Entry 8ESQ (electron microscopy, 2.80 A resolution); this record covers chains 1 and O of the 58 polymer chains in the assembly.

[Chain 1]
Molecule: 3497-nt RNA strand
Source organism: Schizosaccharomyces pombe
Sequence (3497 nucleotides; each row starts with the number of its first residue):
     1 AUUUGACCUC AAAUCAGGUA GGACUACGCG CUGAACUUAA GCAUAUCAAU AAGCGCAGGA
    61 AAAGAAAAUA ACCAUGAUUC CCUCAGUAAC GGCGAGUGAA GCGGGAAAAG CUCAAAUUUG
   121 AAAUCUGGCA ACAUUUCUUU UGUUGUCCGA GUUGUAAUUU CAAGAAGCUG CUUUGAGUGU
   181 AGACGAUCGG UCUAAGUUCC UUGGAACAGG ACGUCAGAGA GGGUGAGAAC CCCGUCUUUG
   241 GUCGAUUGGA UAUGCCAUAU AAAGCGCUUU CGAAGAGUCG AGUUGUUUGG GAAUGCAGCU
   301 CUAAAUGGGU GGUAAAUUUC AUCUAAAGCU AAAUAUUGGC GAGAGACCGA UAGCGAACAA
   361 GUAGAGUGAU CGAAAGAUGA AAAGAACUUU GAAAAGAGAG UUAAAUAGUA CGUGAAAUUG
   421 CUGAAAGGGA AGCAUUGGAA AUCAGUCUUA CCUGGGUGAG AUCAGUAGUC UCUUCGCGAG
   481 ACUAUGCACU CUGAACCUGU GGUAGGUCAG CAUCAGUUUU CGGGGGCGGA AAAAGAAUAA
   541 GGGAAGGUGG CUUUCCGGGU UCUGCCUGGG GAGUGUUUAU AGCCCUUGUU GUAAUACGUC
   601 CACUGGGGAC UGAGGACUGC GGCUUCGUGC CAAGGAUGCU GACAUAAUGG UUUUCAAUGG
   661 CCCGUCUUGA AACACGGACC AAGGAGUCUA GCAUCUAUGC GAGUGUUUGG GUGAUGAAAA
   721 CCCAUCCGCG AAAUGAAAGU GAAUGCAGGU GGGAACGCCC UUGUGGCGUG CACCAUCGAC
   781 CGACCCGGAA GUUUGUCAAU GGAAGGGUUU GAGUAAGAGC AUAGCUGUUG GGACCCGAAA
   841 GAUGGUGAAC UAUGCCUGAA UAGGGUGAAG CCAGAGGAAA CUCUGGUGGA GGCUCGUAGA
   901 GAUUCUGACG UGCAAAUCGA UCUUCAAAUU UGGGUAUAGG GGCGAAAGAC UAAUCGAACC
   961 AUCUAGUAGC UGGUUCCUGC CGAAGUUUCC CUCAGGAUAG CAGAAACUCA GAUCAGUUUU
  1021 AUGAGGUAAA GCGAAUGAUU AGAGGUCUUG GGGAAGGAAU UUCCUCAACC UAUUCUCAAA
  1081 CUUUAAAUAU GUAAGACGCC CUUGUCGCUU AAUUGGACGU GGGCCAUCGA AUGAGAGUUU
  1141 CUAGUGGGCC AUUUUUGGUA AGCAGAACUG GCGAUGCGGG AUGAACCGAA CGUGAGGUUA
  1201 AGGUGCCGGA AUGUACGCUC AUCAGACACC AGAAAAGGUG UUAGUUCAUC UAGACAGCAG
  1261 GACGGUGGCC AUGGAAGUCG GAAUCCGCUA AGGAGUGUGU AACAACUCAC CUGCCGAAUG
  1321 AACUAGCCCU GAAAAUGGAU GGCGCUUAAG CGUACUACCC AUACCUCACC GUCUGGGUUA
  1381 GCUUUGAGAA GCUCAGACGA GUAGGCAGGC GUGGAGGUUU GUGACGAAGC CUUGGGCGUG
  1441 AGCCUGGGUC GAACAGCCUC UAGUGCAGAU CUUGGUGGAA GUAGCAAAUA UUCAAAUGAG
  1501 AACUUUGAAG ACUGAAGUGG GGAAAGGUUC CAUGUGAACA GCAGUUGGAC AUGGGUUAGU
  1561 CGAUCCUAAG AGAUAGGGAA GCUCCGUAUG AAAGUUGCAC GAUUUUUCGU GCCUCCUAUC
  1621 GAAAGGGAAU CCGGUUAAUA UUCCGGAACC AGAAGGUGGA AUCAACACGG CAACGUAAAU
  1681 GAAGUUGGAG ACGUCGGCGG GAGCCCUGGG AAGAGUUCUC UUUUCUUUUU AACAAACCAU
  1741 UGAACCACCC UGAAAUCGGU UUAUCCGGAG CUAGGGUAUG GUGUUUGGAA GAGUUCAGCG
  1801 CCUCAUGCUG AAUCCGGUGC GCUCUCGACG GCCCUUGAAA AUCCAACGGA AGAAUGGACC
  1861 UUCGGGUCCU UGUUUUCACA UCUGGUCGUA CUCAUAACCG CAGCAGGUCU CCAAGGUGAA
  1921 CAGCCUCUAG UUGAUAGAAC AAUGUAGAUA AGGGAAGUCG GCAAAAUGGA UCCGUAACUU
  1981 CGGGAUAAGG AUUGGCUCUA AGGGUUGGGU ACGUUGGGCC UUGGAACCUG AACGGUUGCU
  2041 GGACUGAGCG UGGACCGAUG UCUUUUCUCG CCUUUCGGGG UGAGAAGGGA UGUUGGACCU
  2101 GCUUGGACCU UGGCGGCCGG GAAGUCCUUG GUCGGGCUUU UCUCCUUCUC GGGGAUUAUG
  2161 CUCUUACUGG CGUACGUUUA ACAACCAACU UAGAACUGGU ACGGACAAGG GGAAUCUGAC
  2221 UGUCUAAUUA AAACAUAGCA UUGCGAUGGC CAGAAAGUGG UGUUGACGCA AUGUGAUUUC
  2281 UGCCCAGUGC UCUGAAUGUC AAAGUGAAGA AAUUCAACCA AGCGCGGGUA AACGGCGGGA
  2341 GUAACUAUGA CUCUCUUAAG GUAGCCAAAU GCCUCGUCAU CUAACUAGUG ACGCGCAUGA
  2401 AUGGAUUAAC GAGAUUCCCA CUGUCCCUAU CUACUAUCUA GCGAAACCAC AGCCUGGGGA
  2461 ACGGGCCAGG CAAAAUCAGC GGGGAAAGAA GACCCUGUUG AGCUUGACUC UAGUUUGACA
  2521 UUGUGAAGAG ACAUAGAGGG UGUAGGAUAA GUGGGAGUAU GUUUCGGCAU ACGCCGGUGA
  2581 AAUACCACUA CCUUUAUCGU UUCUUUACUU AAUCAAUGAA GCGGAAUUGG GAUUUAUUUC
  2641 CCAUAUUCUA GCGUUAAAGU UUCUUCGCGA ACUGAUCCGC GUUGAUGACA UUGUCAGGUG
  2701 GGGAGUUUGG CUGGGGCGGC ACAUCUGUUA AAAGAUAACG CAGGUGUCCU AAGGGGGACU
  2761 CAUCGAGAAC AGAAAUCUCG AGUAGAAUAA AAGGGUAAAA GUCCCCUUGA UUUUGAUUUU
  2821 CAGUGUGAAU ACAAACCAUG AAAGUGUGGC CUAUCGAUCC UUUGUUCCCU CGAAAUUUGA
  2881 GGACAGAGGU GCCAGAAAAG UUACCACAGG GAUAACUGGC UUGUGGCAGC CAAGCGUUCA
  2941 UAGCGACGUU GCUUUUUGAU UCUUCGAUGU CGGCUCUUCC UAUCAUACCG AAGCAGAAUU
  3001 CGGUAAGCGU UGGAUUGUUC ACCCACUAAU AGGGAACGUG AGCUGGGUUU AGACCGUCGU
  3061 GAGACAGGUU AGUUUUACCC UACUGAUGAA GUGUCGUCGC AAUGGUAAUU CAACUUAGUA
  3121 CGAGAGGAAC CGUUGAUUCA GAUCAUUGGU AUUUGCGGCU GCCUGACAAG GCAAUGCCGC
  3181 GGAGCUAUCA UCUGCCGGAU AACGGCUGAA CGCCUCUAAG CCAGAAUCCG UGCCAGAAAG
  3241 CGACGAUUUU UUGGUCCGCA UGAUUUAUAU GUAUAAAAAU AGAGGUAGGA CUUGUUCCUA
  3301 CUCUCCUGUA UCGUAGAAGA UGGGCGAUGG UUGAUGAAAC GGAAGUGUUU UAUUGACUUG
  3361 UCCAUGAAAU UCCAUUGAAA UCUUGUGCGG AAUCGAAUCC AUUGCAUACG ACUUUAAUGU
  3421 GGAACGGGGU AUUGUAAGCA GUAGAGUAGC CUUGUUGUUA CGAUCUGCUG AGAUUAAGCC
  3481 UUUGUUCCCA AGAUUUG
Unresolved in the structure: 1-2, 37-47, 92-95, 288-293, 313-318, 446-505, 552-573, 625-627, 736-738, 783-812, 897-928, 991-994, 1026-1087, 1095-1129, 1228-1231, 1486-1489, 1595-1596, 1615-1617, 1740-1745, 1801-1804, 1853-1869, 1894-1908, 1918-1922, 1968-2209, 2215-2414, 2483-2492, 2522-2690, 2708-2896, 2914-2919, 2936-2942, 2954-2969, 3015-3021, 3047-3051, 3066, 3074-3078, 3249-3268, 3290-3297, 3376-3394, 3442-3464
Differences from the reference sequence: conflict C1746 (U7796 in 157310483)

[Chain O]
Molecule: 60S ribosomal protein L16-B
Source organism: Schizosaccharomyces pombe
UniProtKB: O42991 (RL16B_SCHPO); residues 1-197 here = UniProt positions 1-197
Chain sequence (197 residues; row label = number of the first residue in the row):
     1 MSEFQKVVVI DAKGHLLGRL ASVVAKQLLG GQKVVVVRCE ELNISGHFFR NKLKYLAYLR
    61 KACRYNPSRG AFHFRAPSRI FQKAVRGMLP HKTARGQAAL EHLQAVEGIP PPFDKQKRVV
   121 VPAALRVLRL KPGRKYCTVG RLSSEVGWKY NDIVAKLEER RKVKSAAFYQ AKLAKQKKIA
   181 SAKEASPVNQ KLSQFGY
Unresolved in the structure: 1
Curated features (UniProtKB/Swiss-Prot):
  - modified residue: Ser193 (Phosphoserine)

[Chain 1 / chain O interface]
Contacting residue pairs - 142 pairs, chain 1 then chain O:
  A657(1) with Thr93(O), phosphate contact; Ala94(O), hydrogen bond to the phosphate; Arg95(O), hydrogen bond to the phosphate
  U658(1) with Thr93(O), phosphate contact
  G1205(1) with Ser22(O), hydrogen bond to the sugar; Met88(O), base contact
  C1206(1) with Ser22(O), hydrogen bond to the sugar; Ala25(O), sugar contact; Lys26(O), phosphate contact; Met88(O), hydrogen bond to the sugar
  C1207(1) with Lys26(O), salt bridge to the phosphate; Leu29(O), sugar contact; Met88(O), sugar contact; Leu89(O), sugar contact; Pro90(O), sugar contact
  G1208(1) with Arg95(O), salt bridge to the phosphate
  G1209(1) with Lys26(O), salt bridge to the phosphate
  U1212(1) with Arg19(O), hydrogen bond to the base; Ser22(O), hydrogen bond to the base; Val23(O), base contact; Ala123(O), sugar contact
  C1220(1) with Arg134(O), hydrogen bond to the base
  A1221(1) with Arg50(O), base contact
  U1222(1) with His47(O), salt bridge to the phosphate; Phe49(O), base contact; Arg50(O), salt bridge to the phosphate; Leu53(O), sugar contact
  A1224(1) with Arg50(O), salt bridge to the phosphate
  U1336(1) with Ala62(O), base contact; Cys63(O), base contact; Arg64(O), base contact
  G1337(1) with Arg60(O), hydrogen bond to the phosphate; Lys61(O), sugar contact; Ala62(O), hydrogen bond to the sugar; Cys63(O), hydrogen bond to the base
  G1338(1) with Arg60(O), salt bridge to the phosphate; Lys61(O), base contact
  G1342(1) with Gly87(O), hydrogen bond to the base
  C1343(1) with Lys83(O), phosphate contact; Ala84(O), hydrogen bond to the sugar; Gly87(O), sugar contact; Met88(O), base contact
  G1344(1) with Gly18(O), hydrogen bond to the phosphate; Lys83(O), salt bridge to the phosphate; Ala84(O), phosphate contact; Met88(O), sugar contact
  C1345(1) with Leu17(O), phosphate contact; Gly18(O), hydrogen bond to the phosphate; Arg19(O), hydrogen bond to the phosphate; Ile44(O), phosphate contact
  U1346(1) with Leu16(O), phosphate contact; Arg19(O), salt bridge to the phosphate; Ser45(O), hydrogen bond to the phosphate; Arg50(O), base contact; Lys54(O), base contact; Leu130(O), phosphate contact; Arg134(O), sugar contact
  U1347(1) with Arg129(O), phosphate contact; Leu130(O), base contact; Lys131(O), hydrogen bond to the base; Arg134(O), salt bridge to the phosphate
  A1348(1) with Arg19(O), sugar contact; Arg129(O), salt bridge to the phosphate
  A1349(1) with Gly18(O), hydrogen bond to the base; Arg19(O), salt bridge to the phosphate; Ser22(O), base contact; Arg129(O), salt bridge to the phosphate
  C2453(1) with Tyr65(O), sugar contact
  C2454(1) with Tyr65(O), hydrogen bond to the sugar
  G2470(1) with Ala71(O), sugar contact; Arg86(O), salt bridge to the phosphate; His91(O), salt bridge to the phosphate; Lys92(O), hydrogen bond to the base
  C2471(1) with Phe72(O), phosphate contact; Arg86(O), salt bridge to the phosphate; Lys92(O), base contact; Gln97(O), base contact
  A2472(1) with Phe72(O), phosphate contact; Gln97(O), base contact
  A3082(1) with Tyr65(O), phosphate contact; Arg69(O), salt bridge to the phosphate
  C3083(1) with Tyr65(O), phosphate contact; Asn66(O), phosphate contact; Arg69(O), salt bridge to the phosphate
  U3084(1) with Asn66(O), hydrogen bond to the phosphate
  A3101(1) with Tyr150(O), sugar contact
  A3102(1) with Phe74(O), sugar contact; Lys149(O), phosphate contact; Tyr150(O), hydrogen bond to the phosphate
  U3103(1) with Phe72(O), sugar contact; His73(O), sugar contact; Phe74(O), phosphate contact; Arg75(O), hydrogen bond to the phosphate
  G3104(1) with Pro67(O), phosphate contact; His73(O), phosphate contact; Arg75(O), salt bridge to the phosphate
  A3219(1) with Lys135(O), phosphate contact
  G3220(1) with Lys135(O), phosphate contact
  C3229(1) with Glu145(O), sugar contact
  G3230(1) with Arg75(O), salt bridge to the phosphate
  U3231(1) with Lys149(O), salt bridge to the phosphate
  A3269(1) with Lys6(O), phosphate contact
  U3272(1) with Lys6(O), base contact
  A3275(1) with Asp114(O), base contact; Lys115(O), base contact; Gln116(O), sugar contact; Lys117(O), sugar contact; Arg118(O), hydrogen bond to the sugar; Phe168(O), stacking on the base
  A3276(1) with Ser165(O), hydrogen bond to the sugar; Ala166(O), hydrogen bond to the sugar; Phe168(O), phosphate contact; Tyr169(O), stacking on the base; Lys172(O), phosphate contact
  A3277(1) with Arg118(O), salt bridge to the phosphate; Arg161(O), salt bridge to the phosphate; Lys162(O), hydrogen bond to the phosphate
  A3278(1) with Lys13(O), salt bridge to the phosphate; Arg38(O), salt bridge to the phosphate; Lys162(O), salt bridge to the phosphate
  A3279(1) with Lys13(O), salt bridge to the phosphate
  U3280(1) with Val127(O), base contact
  U3307(1) with Pro122(O), base contact
  G3308(1) with Lys117(O), base contact
  C3312(1) with Lys183(O), salt bridge to the phosphate
  G3341(1) with Lys164(O), hydrogen bond to the phosphate
  G3342(1) with Lys164(O), salt bridge to the phosphate
  A3343(1) with Glu107(O), base contact; Gly108(O), base contact; Ile109(O), hydrogen bond to the base; Pro111(O), sugar contact; Leu157(O), phosphate contact; Glu158(O), hydrogen bond to the base; Arg160(O), salt bridge to the phosphate; Arg161(O), base contact
  A3344(1) with Val106(O), base contact; Pro110(O), base contact; Pro111(O), sugar contact; Pro112(O), sugar contact
  G3345(1) with Pro111(O), sugar contact
  G3347(1) with Lys115(O), sugar contact
  U3348(1) with Lys115(O), sugar contact
Also at the interface, not in a pair above, chain 1 (66 interface residues in all): A656, U1219, C1223, G2469, G3105, A3273, U3274, G3285
Also at the interface, not in a pair above, chain O (89 interface residues in all): Gly46, Ser68, Gly70, Ala76, Pro132, Val146, Gly147, Lys177

[Summary]
The interface between chain 1 and chain O involves 66 residues on one side and 89 on the other, with 31
hydrogen bonds, 30 salt bridges and 2 aromatic stacking contacts. Among the polar pairs are U1212(1)-Arg19(O),
U1212(1)-Ser22(O) and C1220(1)-Arg134(O).
Chain 1 is a 3497-nt RNA strand and chain O is 60S ribosomal protein L16-B, both from Schizosaccharomyces
pombe; the structure, Ytm1 associated nascent 60S ribosome State 2, was determined by electron microscopy
together with 8ESR, 8ETC, 8ETG, 8ETH, 8ETI, 8ETJ and 3 further entries from the same study.
